PDB entry 8BC2 | electron microscopy, 2.60 A resolution | chains A and I of the 10 polymer chains in the assembly

Chain A (and I):
Name: Transaldolase
Organism: Bacillus aryabhattai
Notes: EC 2.2.1.2; chain I of this document is another copy of the same molecule, construct and numbering; everything in this record applies to it too
UniProt: A0A7W3N5X5 (A0A7W3N5X5_9BACI); aligned to UniProt positions 1-218 over residues 1-218 (the alignment contains insertions or deletions, so no single offset holds)
Amino-acid sequence (218 residues; row label = number of the first residue in the row):
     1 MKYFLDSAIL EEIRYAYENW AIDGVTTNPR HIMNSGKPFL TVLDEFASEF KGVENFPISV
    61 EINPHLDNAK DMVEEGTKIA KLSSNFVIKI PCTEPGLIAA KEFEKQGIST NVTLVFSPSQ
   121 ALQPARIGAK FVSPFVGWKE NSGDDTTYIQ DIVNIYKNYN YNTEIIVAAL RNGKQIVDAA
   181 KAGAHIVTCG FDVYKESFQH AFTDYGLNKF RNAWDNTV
Curated features (UniProtKB/Swiss-Prot):
  - active site: Lys89 (Schiff-base intermediate with substrate)

Chain A / chain I interface:
Pairs across the interface (12):
  Ser117(A) - Ser142(I)  hydrogen bond (side chain-backbone)
  Ser117(A) - Gly143(I)
  Ser117(A) - Asp144(I)
  Pro118(A) - Gly143(I)
  Ser119(A) - Ser142(I)  hydrogen bond (side chain-backbone)
  Ser119(A) - Gly143(I)
  Ser142(A) - Ser117(I)  hydrogen bond (backbone-side chain)
  Ser142(A) - Ser119(I)  hydrogen bond (backbone-side chain)
  Gly143(A) - Ser117(I)
  Gly143(A) - Pro118(I)
  Gly143(A) - Ser119(I)
  Asp144(A) - Ser117(I)
Interface residues without a listed pair, chain A (7 interface residues in all): Phe116

In short:
7 residues of chain A and 6 residues of chain I are in contact, with 4 hydrogen bonds. Among the polar pairs
are Ser117(A)-Ser142(I) and Ser119(A)-Ser142(I). From UniProt: active-site residue Lys89(A) on chain A.
Both chains are Transaldolase (Bacillus aryabhattai). Entry 8BC2 (Ligand-Free Structure of the decameric
sulfofructose transaldolase BmSF-TAL) was determined by electron microscopy (same publication as 8C4I, 8BC3
and 8BC4).
